8Q1R - chains A and E; structure by X-ray diffraction, 1.33 A resolution.

== Chain A ==
Protein: Kelch-like ECH-associated protein 1
Organism: Mus musculus
UniProtKB: Q9Z2X8 (KEAP1_MOUSE); numbering as in UniProt (aligned over 322-624)
Amino-acid sequence (303 residues; numbered 322 to 624; the number before each row is that of its first residue):
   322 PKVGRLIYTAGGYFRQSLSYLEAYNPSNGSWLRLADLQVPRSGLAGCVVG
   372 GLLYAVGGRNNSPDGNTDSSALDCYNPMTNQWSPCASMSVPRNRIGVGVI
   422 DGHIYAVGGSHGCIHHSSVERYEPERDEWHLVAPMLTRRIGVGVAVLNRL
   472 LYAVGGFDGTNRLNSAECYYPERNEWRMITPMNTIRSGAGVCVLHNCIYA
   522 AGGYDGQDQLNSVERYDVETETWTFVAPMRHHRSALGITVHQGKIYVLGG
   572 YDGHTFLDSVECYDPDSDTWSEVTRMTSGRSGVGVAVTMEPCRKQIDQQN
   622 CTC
Unresolved in the structure: 322-324, 613-624
Disulfides: Cys395-Cys406

== Chain E ==
Protein: Stapled peptide
Amino-acid sequence (11 residues; row label = number of the first residue in the row; note: 1 number in that range is skipped by the numbering (no residue carries it; nothing is unmodelled there)):
     1 XC
     4 DPETGECLX
Modified / non-standard residues: ACE (acetyl group) at position 1; NH2 (amino group) at position 12
Glycans and other covalent adducts: ethyl 2-[(4,6-diethylpyrimidin-2-yl)-methyl-amino]ethanoate (IZS) linked to Cys2, Cys10

== How chain A and chain E interact ==
Contacting residue pairs (25; chain A residue first):
  Tyr334(A) - Glu9(E)
  Tyr334(A) - Cys10(E)  hydrogen bond (side chain-backbone)
  Ser363(A) - Glu9(E)  hydrogen bond
  Arg380(A) - Glu9(E)  salt bridge
  Asn382(A) - Glu9(E)  hydrogen bond
  Asn382(A) - Cys10(E)  hydrogen bond (side chain-backbone)
  Asn387(A) - Leu11(E)
  Arg415(A) - Glu6(E)  salt bridge
  Arg415(A) - Thr7(E)
  Arg483(A) - Glu6(E)  salt bridge
  Ser508(A) - Glu6(E)  hydrogen bond
  Gly509(A) - Glu6(E)
  Tyr525(A) - Pro5(E)
  Tyr525(A) - Glu6(E)
  Gln530(A) - Pro5(E)  hydrogen bond (side chain-backbone)
  Ser555(A) - Glu6(E)  hydrogen bond (side chain-backbone)
  Ala556(A) - Glu6(E)
  Ala556(A) - Thr7(E)
  Tyr572(A) - Cys2(E)
  Tyr572(A) - Pro5(E)
  Tyr572(A) - Thr7(E)
  Tyr572(A) - Gly8(E)
  Phe577(A) - Thr7(E)
  Phe577(A) - Gly8(E)
  Ser602(A) - Thr7(E)  hydrogen bond (side chain-backbone)
Other interface residues (no listed pair), chain E (9 interface residues in all): Asp4
Interface features reported in the paper:
  - interface residues, chain A: Tyr334(A)

== Overview ==
16 residues of chain A and 9 residues of chain E are in contact; the contacts include 8 hydrogen bonds and 3
salt bridges. Polar contacts include Arg380(A)-Glu9(E), Arg415(A)-Glu6(E) and Arg483(A)-Glu6(E). Compound IZS
is covalently linked to Cys10(E). The paper reports the interface residue Tyr334(A).
Chain A is Kelch-like ECH-associated protein 1 (Mus musculus) and chain E is Stapled peptide; the structure,
mouse Keap1 in complex with stapled peptide, was determined by X-ray diffraction (same publication as 8Q1Q).
